Entry 8WI7 (electron microscopy, 3.50 A resolution); this record covers chains a and m of the 51 polymer chains in the assembly.

[Chain a]
Molecule: 16S rRNA
Source organism: Mycolicibacterium smegmatis MC2 155
Sequence (1528 nucleotides; each row starts with the number of its first residue):
     1 UUUUUGUUUGGAGAGUUUGAUCCUGGCUCAGGACGAACGCUGGCGGCGUG
    51 CUUAACACAUGCAAGUCGAACGGAAAGGCCCUUUCGGGGGUACUCGAGUG
   101 GCGAACGGGUGAGUAACACGUGGGUGAUCUGCCCUGCACUUUGGGAUAAG
   151 CCUGGGAAACUGGGUCUAAUACCGAAUACACCCUGCUGGUCGCAUGGCCU
   201 GGUAGGGGAAAGCUUUUGCGGUGUGGGAUGGGCCCGCGGCCUAUCAGCUU
   251 GUUGGUGGGGUGAUGGCCUACCAAGGCGACGACGGGUAGCCGGCCUGAGA
   301 GGGUGACCGGCCACACUGGGACUGAGAUACGGCCCAGACUCCUACGGGAG
   351 GCAGCAGUGGGGAAUAUUGCACAAUGGGCGCAAGCCUGAUGCAGCGACGC
   401 CGCGUGAGGGAUGACGGCCUUCGGGUUGUAAACCUCUUUCAGCACAGACG
   451 AAGCGCAAGUGACGGUAUGUGCAGAAGAAGGACCGGCCAACUACGUGCCA
   501 GCAGCCGCGGUAAUACGUAGGGUCCGAGCGUUGUCCGGAAUUACUGGGCG
   551 UAAAGAGCUCGUAGGUGGUUUGUCGCGUUGUUCGUGAAAACUCACAGCUU
   601 AACUGUGGGCGUGCGGGCGAUACGGGCAGACUAGAGUACUGCAGGGGAGA
   651 CUGGAAUUCCUGGUGUAGCGGUGGAAUGCGCAGAUAUCAGGAGGAACACC
   701 GGUGGCGAAGGCGGGUCUCUGGGCAGUAACUGACGCUGAGGAGCGAAAGC
   751 GUGGGGAGCGAACAGGAUUAGAUACCCUGGUAGUCCACGCCGUAAACGGU
   801 GGGUACUAGGUGUGGGUUUCCUUCCUUGGGAUCCGUGCCGUAGCUAACGC
   851 AUUAAGUACCCCGCCUGGGGAGUACGGCCGCAAGGCUAAAACUCAAAGGA
   901 AUUGACGGGGGCCCGCACAAGCGGCGGAGCAUGUGGAUUAAUUCGAUGCA
   951 ACGCGAAGAACCUUACCUGGGUUUGACAUGCACAGGACGCCGGCAGAGAU
  1001 GUCGGUUCCCUUGUGGCCUGUGUGCAGGUGGUGCAUGGCUGUCGUCAGCU
  1051 CGUGUCGUGAGAUGUUGGGUUAAGUCCCGCAACGAGCGCAACCCUUGUCU
  1101 CAUGUUGCCAGCACGUUAUGGUGGGGACUCGUGAGAGACUGCCGGGGUCA
  1151 ACUCGGAGGAAGGUGGGGAUGACGUCAAGUCAUCAUGCCCCUUAUGUCCA
  1201 GGGCUUCACACAUGCUACAAUGGCCGGUACAAAGGGCUGCGAUGCCGUGA
  1251 GGUGGAGCGAAUCCUUUCAAAGCCGGUCUCAGUUCGGAUCGGGGUCUGCA
  1301 ACUCGACCCCGUGAAGUCGGAGUCGCUAGUAAUCGCAGAUCAGCAACGCU
  1351 GCGGUGAAUACGUUCCCGGGCCUUGUACACACCGCCCGUCACGUCAUGAA
  1401 AGUCGGUAACACCCGAAGCCGGUGGCCUAACCCUUGUGGAGGGAGCCGUC
  1451 GAAGGUGGGAUCGGCGAUUGGGACGAAGUCGUAACAAGGUAGCCGUACCG
  1501 GAAGGUGCGGCUGGAUCACCUCCUUUCU
Not modelled in the structure: 1-8, 1524-1528

[Chain m]
Name: 30S ribosomal protein S12
Source organism: Mycolicibacterium smegmatis MC2 155
UniProt: A0QS96 (RS12_MYCS2); residue numbers follow UniProt; this construct covers 1-124
Sequence (124 residues; row label = number of the first residue in the row):
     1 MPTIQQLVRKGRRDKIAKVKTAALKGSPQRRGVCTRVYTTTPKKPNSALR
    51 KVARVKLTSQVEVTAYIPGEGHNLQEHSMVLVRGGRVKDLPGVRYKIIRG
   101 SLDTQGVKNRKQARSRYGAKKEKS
Not modelled in the structure: 1, 123-124
Swiss-Prot annotation at these positions:
  - modified residue: Asp-89 (3-methylthioaspartic acid)

[Interface between chain a and chain m]
Residue-residue contacts - 105 pairs, chain a then chain m:
  G26(a) / Lys-15(m)  salt bridge to the phosphate
  U28(a) / Lys-20(m)  salt bridge to the phosphate
  A37(a) / Gln-29(m)  hydrogen bond to the sugar
  C38(a) / Gln-29(m)  sugar contact
  C38(a) / Ile-98(m)  sugar contact
  G39(a) / Ser-115(m)  hydrogen bond to the sugar
  G39(a) / Gly-118(m)  sugar contact
  C40(a) / Arg-114(m)  hydrogen bond to the sugar
  C40(a) / Ser-115(m)  sugar contact
  C40(a) / Ala-119(m)  sugar contact
  C40(a) / Lys-120(m)  salt bridge to the phosphate
  C40(a) / Lys-121(m)  phosphate contact
  U41(a) / Lys-120(m)  phosphate contact
  U41(a) / Lys-121(m)  hydrogen bond to the phosphate
  C241(a) / Arg-13(m)  salt bridge to the phosphate
  U242(a) / Arg-13(m)  salt bridge to the phosphate
  G362(a) / Arg-30(m)  hydrogen bond to the phosphate
  G362(a) / Arg-31(m)  salt bridge to the phosphate
  G362(a) / Thr-58(m)  phosphate contact
  A363(a) / Gly-26(m)  base contact
  A363(a) / Ser-27(m)  base contact
  A363(a) / Pro-28(m)  base contact
  A363(a) / Gln-29(m)  base contact
  A363(a) / Arg-30(m)  salt bridge to the phosphate
  A363(a) / Arg-31(m)  salt bridge to the phosphate
  A363(a) / Thr-58(m)  hydrogen bond to the phosphate
  A363(a) / Leu-81(m)  sugar contact
  G480(a) / Lys-121(m)  phosphate contact
  G481(a) / Arg-114(m)  salt bridge to the phosphate
  G481(a) / Ser-115(m)  phosphate contact
  G481(a) / Lys-121(m)  salt bridge to the phosphate
  A482(a) / Ala-113(m)  phosphate contact
  A482(a) / Arg-114(m)  hydrogen bond to the phosphate
  A482(a) / Ser-115(m)  hydrogen bond to the phosphate
  C483(a) / Ala-113(m)  phosphate contact
  C483(a) / Arg-116(m)  salt bridge to the phosphate
  C498(a) / Ser-47(m)  hydrogen bond to the base
  C499(a) / Ser-47(m)  hydrogen bond to the phosphate
  A500(a) / Ala-48(m)  phosphate contact
  A500(a) / Leu-49(m)  hydrogen bond to the phosphate
  A500(a) / Glu-70(m)  hydrogen bond to the sugar
  G501(a) / Arg-50(m)  hydrogen bond to the base
  G501(a) / Lys-51(m)  salt bridge to the phosphate
  G501(a) / Gly-69(m)  phosphate contact
  G501(a) / Glu-70(m)  phosphate contact
  C502(a) / Asn-46(m)  base contact
  C502(a) / Arg-50(m)  base contact
  C502(a) / Tyr-66(m)  hydrogen bond to the phosphate
  C502(a) / Gly-69(m)  hydrogen bond to the phosphate
  C502(a) / Asp-89(m)  hydrogen bond to the base
  C502(a) / Tyr-117(m)  phosphate contact
  A503(a) / Arg-50(m)  base contact
  A503(a) / Val-87(m)  base contact
  A503(a) / Lys-88(m)  base contact
  A503(a) / Asp-89(m)  hydrogen bond to the base
  A503(a) / Arg-116(m)  salt bridge to the phosphate
  C505(a) / Lys-88(m)  phosphate contact
  C506(a) / Lys-88(m)  salt bridge to the phosphate
  G507(a) / Asn-46(m)  hydrogen bond to the base
  G507(a) / Asp-89(m)  base contact
  C508(a) / Asn-46(m)  base contact
  G509(a) / Asn-46(m)  base contact
  G509(a) / Ser-47(m)  hydrogen bond to the base
  G517(a) / Glu-70(m)  sugar contact
  G517(a) / Arg-110(m)  salt bridge to the phosphate
  U518(a) / Arg-110(m)  salt bridge to the phosphate
  U518(a) / Lys-111(m)  hydrogen bond to the phosphate
  U518(a) / Gln-112(m)  hydrogen bond to the phosphate
  A519(a) / Lys-111(m)  phosphate contact
  A519(a) / Gln-112(m)  phosphate contact
  U531(a) / Arg-83(m)  sugar contact
  U532(a) / Pro-28(m)  hydrogen bond to the sugar
  U532(a) / Gly-84(m)  sugar contact
  G533(a) / Pro-28(m)  sugar contact
  U534(a) / Lys-20(m)  phosphate contact
  U541(a) / Lys-15(m)  hydrogen bond to the base
  U542(a) / Arg-12(m)  base contact
  U542(a) / Arg-13(m)  hydrogen bond to the base
  U542(a) / Asp-14(m)  hydrogen bond to the sugar
  U542(a) / Lys-15(m)  base contact
  A543(a) / Arg-12(m)  phosphate contact
  C544(a) / Leu-7(m)  phosphate contact
  C544(a) / Arg-12(m)  salt bridge to the phosphate
  G547(a) / Pro-2(m)  base contact
  G547(a) / Arg-12(m)  base contact
  G548(a) / Pro-2(m)  base contact
  G565(a) / Gln-5(m)  sugar contact
  C861(a) / Thr-3(m)  phosphate contact
  C862(a) / Thr-3(m)  hydrogen bond to the phosphate
  C862(a) / Gln-5(m)  phosphate contact
  C862(a) / Gln-6(m)  phosphate contact
  C862(a) / Arg-9(m)  salt bridge to the phosphate
  G863(a) / Gln-6(m)  hydrogen bond to the phosphate
  G863(a) / Arg-9(m)  salt bridge to the phosphate
  G863(a) / Lys-10(m)  salt bridge to the phosphate
  C864(a) / Lys-10(m)  salt bridge to the phosphate
  U866(a) / Arg-12(m)  base contact
  U866(a) / Lys-15(m)  sugar contact
  G867(a) / Lys-15(m)  salt bridge to the phosphate
  A891(a) / Lys-18(m)  salt bridge to the phosphate
  C892(a) / Arg-94(m)  salt bridge to the phosphate
  U893(a) / Gly-92(m)  phosphate contact
  U893(a) / Arg-94(m)  salt bridge to the phosphate
  C894(a) / Lys-43(m)  salt bridge to the phosphate
  A1476(a) / Lys-44(m)  base contact
Other interface residues (no listed pair), chain a (57 interface residues in all): A36, G504, G530, G564, A739, A895
Other interface residues (no listed pair), chain m (60 interface residues in all): Ile-4, Thr-21, Leu-24, Pro-68, Pro-91, Lys-96, Ser-101, Asn-109

[Overview]
Chain a and chain m form an interface of 57 and 60 residues respectively; the contacts include 27 hydrogen
bonds and 26 salt bridges. Among the polar pairs are C498(a)/Ser-47(m), G501(a)/Arg-50(m) and
C502(a)/Asp-89(m).
Chain a is 16S rRNA and chain m is 30S ribosomal protein S12, both from Mycolicibacterium smegmatis MC2 155;
the structure, Cryo- EM structure of Mycobacterium smegmatis 70S ribosome, bS1 and RafH, was determined by
electron microscopy (same publication as 8WHX, 8WHY, 8WI8, 8WI9, 8WIB, 8WIC, 8WID and 8WIF).
